PDB entry 7XKP | electron microscopy, 3.00 A resolution | chains C and G of the 7 polymer chains in the assembly

== Chain C ==
Protein: ATP synthase subunit alpha
From: Bacillus sp. PS3
Notes: EC 7.1.2.2
Reference sequence: A0A0M3VGF9 (A0A0M3VGF9_BACP3); numbering as in UniProt (aligned over 1-502)
Chain sequence (502 residues; numbered 1 to 502; the number before each row is that of its first residue):
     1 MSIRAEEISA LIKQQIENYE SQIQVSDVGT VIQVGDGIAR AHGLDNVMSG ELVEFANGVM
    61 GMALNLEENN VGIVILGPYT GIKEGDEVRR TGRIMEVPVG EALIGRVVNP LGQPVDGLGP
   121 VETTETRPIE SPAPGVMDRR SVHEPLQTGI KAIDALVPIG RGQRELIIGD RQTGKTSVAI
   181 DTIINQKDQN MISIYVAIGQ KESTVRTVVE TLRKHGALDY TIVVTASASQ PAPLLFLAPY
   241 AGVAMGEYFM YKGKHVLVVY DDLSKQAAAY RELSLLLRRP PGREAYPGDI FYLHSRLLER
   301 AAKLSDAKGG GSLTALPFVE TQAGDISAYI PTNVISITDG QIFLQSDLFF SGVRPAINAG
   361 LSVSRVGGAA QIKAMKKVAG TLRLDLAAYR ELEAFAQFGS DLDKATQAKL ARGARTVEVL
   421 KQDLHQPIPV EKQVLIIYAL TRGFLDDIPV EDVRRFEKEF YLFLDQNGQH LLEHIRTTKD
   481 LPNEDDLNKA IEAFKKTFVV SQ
Unresolved in the structure: 1-23, 502
Sequence notes: conflict P132 (Arg in A0A0M3VGF9), S193 (Cys in A0A0M3VGF9), F463 (Trp in A0A0M3VGF9)

== Chain G ==
Protein: ATP synthase gamma chain
From: Bacillus sp. PS3
Reference sequence: A0A0M4TPJ7 (A0A0M4TPJ7_BACP3); residue numbers follow UniProt; this construct covers 1-285
Chain sequence (285 residues; row label = number of the first residue in the row):
     1 MASLRDIKTR INATKKTSQI TKAMEMVSTS KLNRAEQNAK SFVPYMEKIQ EVVANVALGA
    61 GGASHPMLVS RPVKKTGYLV ITSDRGLAGA YNSNVLRLVY QTIQKRHASP DEYAIIVIGR
   121 VGLSFFRKRN MPVILDITRL PDQPSFADIK EIARKTVGLF ADGTFDELYM YYNHYVSAIQ
   181 QEVTERKLLP LTDLAENKQR TVYEFEPSQE EILDVLLPQY AESLIYGALL DAKASEHAAR
   241 MTAMKNATDN ANELIRTLTL SYNRARQAAI TQEITEIVAG ANALQ
Unresolved in the structure: 1, 285

== Interface between chain C and chain G ==
Contacting residue pairs (9; chain C residue first):
  P280(C) with A283(G), hydrophobic
  P281(C) with A283(G)
  G282(C) with E276(G)
  E284(C) with E276(G)
  A285(C) with E276(G), hydrogen bond (backbone-side chain)
  D325(C) with A2(G), hydrogen bond (side chain-backbone)
  S327(C) with A2(G), hydrogen bond (side chain-backbone)
  S400(C) with R120(G)
  L402(C) with R120(G)
Also at the interface, not in a pair above, chain C (10 interface residues in all): D401
Also at the interface, not in a pair above, chain G (6 interface residues in all): R5, G280

== Overview ==
10 residues of chain C face 6 of chain G across their interface, with 3 hydrogen bonds. Polar pairs include
A285(C)-E276(G), D325(C)-A2(G) and S327(C)-A2(G).
Chain C is ATP synthase subunit alpha and chain G is ATP synthase gamma chain, both from Bacillus sp. PS3; the
structure, F1 domain of epsilon C-terminal domain deleted FoF1 from Bacillus PS3,state1,unisite condition, was
determined by electron microscopy together with 7XKH, 7XKO, 7XKQ and 7XKR from the same study.
